6KJM - chain A; structure by X-ray diffraction, 2.20 A resolution.

== Chain A ==
Molecule: DNA ligase A
Organism: Mycobacterium tuberculosis H37Rv
Notes: EC 6.5.1.2
UniProt: P9WNV1 (DNLJ_MYCTU); numbering as in UniProt (aligned over 1-328)
Chain sequence (334 residues; each row starts with the number of its first residue):
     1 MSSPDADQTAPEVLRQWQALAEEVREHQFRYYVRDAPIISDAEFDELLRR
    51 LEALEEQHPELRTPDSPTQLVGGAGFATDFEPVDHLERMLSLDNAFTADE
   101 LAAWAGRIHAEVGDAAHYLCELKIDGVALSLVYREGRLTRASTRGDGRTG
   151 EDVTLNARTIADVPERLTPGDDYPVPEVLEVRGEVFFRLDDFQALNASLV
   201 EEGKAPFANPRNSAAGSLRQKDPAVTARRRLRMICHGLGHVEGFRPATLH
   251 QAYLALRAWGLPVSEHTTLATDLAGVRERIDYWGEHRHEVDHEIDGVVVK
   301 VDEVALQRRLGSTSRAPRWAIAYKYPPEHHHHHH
Disordered / not traced: 1-7, 329-334
Differences from the reference sequence: expression tag (329-334)
Ligand contacts:
  - adenosine monophosphate (AMP): Leu-90, Ser-91, Leu-92, Asn-94, Glu-121, Leu-122, Lys-123, Ile-124, Ala-128, Arg-144, Glu-184, His-236, Val-298, Lys-300, Lys-324
  - beta-nicotinamide ribose monophosphate (NMN): His-27, Gln-28, Tyr-31, Tyr-32, Pro-37, Ile-39, Ser-40, Asp-41, Phe-44, Asp-45, Gly-72

== In short ==
Chain A binds beta-nicotinamide ribose monophosphate and adenosine monophosphate.
Chain A is DNA ligase A (Mycobacterium tuberculosis H37Rv); the structure, Structural basis for domain
rotation during adenylation of active site K123 and fragment library screening against ..., was determined by
X-ray diffraction together with 6LW8 and 6KKV from the same study.
